8K25 - chains D and E of the 8 polymer chains in the assembly; structure by electron microscopy, 3.40 A resolution.

Chain D (and E):
Name: Cas1
Source organism: Vibrio phage ICP1_2004_A
Notes: chain E of this document is another copy of the same molecule, construct and numbering; everything in this record applies to it too
Reference sequence: F1D5W0 (F1D5W0_9CAUD); numbering as in UniProt (aligned over 1-296)
Amino-acid sequence (296 residues; each row starts with the number of its first residue):
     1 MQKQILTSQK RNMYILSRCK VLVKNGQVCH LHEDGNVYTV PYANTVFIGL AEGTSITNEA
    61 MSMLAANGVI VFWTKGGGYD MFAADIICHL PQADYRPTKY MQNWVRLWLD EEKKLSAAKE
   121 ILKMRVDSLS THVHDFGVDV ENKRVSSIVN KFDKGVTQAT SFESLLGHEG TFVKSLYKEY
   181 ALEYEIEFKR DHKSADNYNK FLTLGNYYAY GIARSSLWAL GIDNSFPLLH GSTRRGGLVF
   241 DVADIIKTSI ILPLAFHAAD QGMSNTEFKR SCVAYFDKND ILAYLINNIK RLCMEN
Not modelled in the structure: 76-82 (chain E: 296)

Chain D / chain E interface:
Residue-residue contacts (104):
  Lys20(D) with Ser55(E)
  Leu50(D) with Asn58(E)
  Ala51(D) with Asn58(E), hydrogen bond (backbone-side chain)
  Glu52(D) with Asn58(E), hydrogen bond; Glu59(E), hydrogen bond (side chain-backbone)
  Thr54(D) with Thr57(E); Asn58(E)
  Ser55(D) with Ile56(E); Thr57(E)
  Ile56(D) with Ser55(E); Ile56(E); Trp73(E)
  Thr57(D) with Gly53(E); Thr54(E); Ser55(E)
  Asn58(D) with Leu50(E), hydrogen bond (side chain-backbone); Ala51(E), hydrogen bond (side chain-backbone); Glu52(E); Gly53(E); Thr54(E), hydrogen bond (backbone-backbone); Trp73(E); Thr74(E); Phe82(E)
  Met61(D) with Trp73(E), hydrophobic; Phe82(E); Ala83(E), hydrophobic
  Ser62(D) with Phe82(E)
  Trp73(D) with Ile56(E); Thr57(E); Asn58(E); Met61(E)
  Thr74(D) with Asn58(E), hydrogen bond
  Lys75(D) with Asn58(E), hydrogen bond (backbone-side chain); Met61(E); Ser62(E)
  Asp85(D) with Ala65(E); Pro91(E); Gln92(E)
  Ile87(D) with Met61(E), hydrogen bond (backbone-side chain); Ala65(E), hydrophobic; Val69(E); Val71(E), hydrophobic; Asp85(E)
  Cys88(D) with Asp85(E)
  His89(D) with Val71(E); Trp73(E), hydrogen bond; Ala84(E)
  Leu90(D) with Phe82(E); Ala83(E); Ala84(E), hydrogen bond (backbone-backbone); Ile86(E), hydrophobic
  Pro91(D) with Phe82(E)
  Gln92(D) with Phe82(E), hydrogen bond (backbone-backbone); Ala84(E); Arg214(E); Asn224(E)
  Ala93(D) with Met81(E); Phe82(E); Arg214(E)
  Tyr95(D) with Tyr210(E); Arg214(E), hydrogen bond; Arg235(E), hydrogen bond (backbone-side chain); Gly236(E); Val239(E)
  Pro97(D) with Arg235(E)
  Thr98(D) with Ser225(E); Ser232(E), hydrogen bond (side chain-backbone); Arg234(E); Arg235(E); Gly236(E)
  Lys99(D) with Ser232(E)
  Met101(D) with Asp223(E); Ser225(E), hydrogen bond
  Gln102(D) with Ser225(E), hydrogen bond; Phe226(E)
  Val105(D) with Phe226(E), hydrophobic
  Trp108(D) with Pro97(E), hydrophobic; Gln102(E)
  Leu109(D) with Gln102(E); Val105(E), hydrophobic; Arg106(E)
  Arg214(D) with Ile86(E)
  Asp223(D) with Ile86(E); Asp223(E)
  Asn224(D) with Ile86(E)
  Ser225(D) with Ile86(E); Ile87(E), hydrogen bond (side chain-backbone); Cys88(E); Tyr95(E)
  Phe226(D) with Pro97(E), hydrophobic; Thr98(E); Met101(E), hydrophobic
  Pro227(D) with Tyr95(E)
  His230(D) with Tyr95(E); Arg96(E)
  Gly231(D) with Ala93(E); Asp94(E)
  Ser232(D) with Ala93(E)
  Arg235(D) with Gln92(E); Ala93(E), hydrogen bond (side chain-backbone); Asp94(E); Tyr95(E)
  Gly236(D) with Tyr95(E)
  Gly237(D) with Tyr95(E)
Also at the interface, not in a pair above, chain D (50 interface residues in all): Glu59, Ala65, Ile86, Arg96, Arg106, Lys114, Gly221
Also at the interface, not in a pair above, chain E (55 interface residues in all): Leu64, Trp108, Leu109, Trp218, Gly221, Pro227, Thr233

Overview:
50 residues of chain D and 55 residues of chain E are in contact, with 19 hydrogen bonds. Polar contacts
include Ala51(D)-Asn58(E), Glu52(D)-Asn58(E) and Glu52(D)-Glu59(E).
Both chains are Cas1 (Vibrio phage ICP1_2004_A). Entry 8K25 (Structure of Cas1-Cas2-dsDNA complex) was
determined by electron microscopy.
